Entry 7PXB (electron microscopy, 4.00 A resolution); this record covers chains E and G of the 7 polymer chains in the assembly.

== Chain E ==
Name: AAA ATPase forming ring-shaped complexes
From: Mycobacterium tuberculosis
UniProtKB: A0A045JPX7 (A0A045JPX7_MYCTX); residue numbers follow UniProt; this construct covers 1-609
Chain sequence (609 residues; each row starts with the number of its first residue):
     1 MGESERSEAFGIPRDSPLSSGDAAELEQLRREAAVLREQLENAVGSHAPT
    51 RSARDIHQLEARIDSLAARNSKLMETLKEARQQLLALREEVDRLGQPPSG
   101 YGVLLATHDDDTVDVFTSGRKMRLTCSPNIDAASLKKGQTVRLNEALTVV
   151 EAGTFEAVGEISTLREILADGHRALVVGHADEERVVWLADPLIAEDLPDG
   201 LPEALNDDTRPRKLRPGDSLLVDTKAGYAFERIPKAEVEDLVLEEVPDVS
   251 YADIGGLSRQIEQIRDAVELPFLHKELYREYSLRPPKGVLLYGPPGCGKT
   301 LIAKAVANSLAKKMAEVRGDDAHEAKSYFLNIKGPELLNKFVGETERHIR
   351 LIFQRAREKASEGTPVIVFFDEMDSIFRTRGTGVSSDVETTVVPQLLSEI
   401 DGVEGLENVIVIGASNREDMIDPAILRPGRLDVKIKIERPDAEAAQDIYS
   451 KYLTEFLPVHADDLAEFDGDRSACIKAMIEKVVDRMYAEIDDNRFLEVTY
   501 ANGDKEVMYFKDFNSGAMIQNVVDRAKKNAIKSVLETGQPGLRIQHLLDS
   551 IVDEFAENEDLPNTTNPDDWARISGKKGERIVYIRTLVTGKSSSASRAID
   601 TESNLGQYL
Not modelled in the structure: 1-96, 194-210, 590-609
What the authors report for this chain:
  - mutagenesis - K340A: decreased catalytic activity on PupDHFR

== Chain G ==
Name: Prokaryotic ubiquitin-like protein Pup
From: Mycobacterium tuberculosis
UniProtKB: A0A045GWT8 (A0A045GWT8_MYCTX); numbering as in UniProt (aligned over 1-64)
Chain sequence (66 residues; row label = number of the first residue in the row; numbers below 1 keep their minus sign (Gly-1 is residue -1)):
    -1 GSMAQEQTKRGGGGGDDDDIAGSTAAGQERREKLTEETDDLLDEIDDVLE
    49 ENAEDFVRAYVQKGGQ
Not modelled in the structure: 16-64
Differences from the reference sequence: expression tag (-1 to 0)

== How chain E and chain G interact ==
Contacting residue pairs - 13 pairs, chain E then chain G:
  Asn339(E) - Gln5(G)
  Lys340(E) - Gln5(G)
  Lys340(E) - Thr6(G)
  Phe341(E) - Thr6(G)
  Phe341(E) - Arg8(G)
  Val342(E) - Gln5(G)
  Val342(E) - Thr6(G)  hydrogen bond (backbone-backbone)
  Val384(E) - Ser0(G)
  Ser385(E) - Met1(G)  hydrogen bond (side chain-backbone)
  Ser385(E) - Ala2(G)
  Ser385(E) - Gln3(G)  hydrogen bond
  Ser386(E) - Gln3(G)
  Val388(E) - Gln5(G)
Other interface residues (no listed pair), chain G (9 interface residues in all): Glu4, Lys7

== Summary ==
8 residues of chain E face 9 of chain G across their interface; the contacts include 3 hydrogen bonds. Polar
contacts include Ser385(E)-Met1(G), Ser385(E)-Gln3(G) and Val342(E)-Thr6(G). From the paper: K340A of chain E
reduces catalytic activity on PupDHFR.
Chain E is AAA ATPase forming ring-shaped complexes and chain G is Prokaryotic ubiquitin-like protein Pup,
both from Mycobacterium tuberculosis; the structure, Substrate-engaged mycobacterial Proteasome-associated
ATPase - focused 3D refinement (state B), was determined by electron microscopy, deposited together with 7PX9,
7PXA, 7PXC and 7PXD.
